Entry 3T35 (X-ray diffraction, 3.59 A resolution); this record covers chains A and B.

== Chain A (and B) ==
Molecule: Dynamin-related protein 1A, LINKER, Dynamin-related protein 1A
From: Arabidopsis thaliana
Notes: chain B of this document is another copy of the same molecule, construct and numbering; everything in this record applies to it too
UniProtKB: P42697 (DRP1A_ARATH); residue numbers follow UniProt; this construct covers 1-325, 579-606
Sequence (360 residues; each row starts with the number of its first residue; note: 246 numbers in that range are skipped by the numbering (no residue carries them; nothing is unmodelled there)):
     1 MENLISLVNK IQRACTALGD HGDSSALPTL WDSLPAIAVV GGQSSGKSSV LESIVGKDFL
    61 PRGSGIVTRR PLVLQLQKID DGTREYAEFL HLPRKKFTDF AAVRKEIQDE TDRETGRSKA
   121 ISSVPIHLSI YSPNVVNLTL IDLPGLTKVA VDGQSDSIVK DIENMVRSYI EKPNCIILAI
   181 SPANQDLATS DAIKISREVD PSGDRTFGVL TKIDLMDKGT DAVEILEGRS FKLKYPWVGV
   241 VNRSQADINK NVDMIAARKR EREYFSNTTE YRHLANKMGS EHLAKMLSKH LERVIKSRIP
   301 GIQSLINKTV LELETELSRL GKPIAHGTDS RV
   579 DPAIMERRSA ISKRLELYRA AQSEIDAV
Disordered / not traced: 1-2, 317-332, 579-581
Curated features (UniProtKB/Swiss-Prot):
  - region: Gly41 to Ser48 (G1 motif), Val67 to Arg69 (G2 motif), Asp142 to Gly145 (G3 motif), Thr211 to Asp214 (G4 motif), Val241 to Ser244 (G5 motif)
  - binding site (GTP): Ser44 to Ser49, Lys212 to Asp217, Asn242 to Gln245
  - modified residue: Met1 (N-acetylmethionine)
  - mutagenesis: Lys47 (K47A: Dominant-negative mutation leading to a prolonged residence time of clathrin at the plasma membrane and impaired endocytosis of membrane lipids ...)
Residues lining bound ligands: GDP (guanosine-5'-diphosphate): Gly41, Gly42, Gln43, Ser44, Ser45, Gly46, Lys47, Ser48, Ser49, Arg62, Gly63, Ser64, Gly65, Thr211, Lys212, Asp214, Leu215, Val240, Val241, Asn242, Arg243, Ser244, Gln245, Ile248
From the paper describing this entry:
  - mutagenesis - D186A: unchanged catalytic activity
  - mutagenesis - D217A: decreased catalytic activity

== Chain A / chain B interface ==
Pairs across the interface (51):
  Ser44(A) - Asp186(B)
  Ser64(A) - Asp186(B)
  Gly65(A) - Asp186(B)
  Leu146(A) - Thr189(B)
  Thr147(A) - Ala188(B)
  Lys148(A) - Lys148(B)
  Lys148(A) - Ala188(B)  hydrogen bond (backbone-backbone)
  Lys148(A) - Thr189(B)
  Lys148(A) - Ser190(B)
  Lys148(A) - Asp191(B)
  Lys148(A) - Lys194(B)
  Val149(A) - Leu187(B)
  Val149(A) - Ala188(B)  hydrophobic
  Val149(A) - Ser190(B)
  Val149(A) - Ile193(B)  hydrophobic
  Val149(A) - Lys194(B)
  Val149(A) - Arg197(B)
  Val149(A) - Phe231(B)  hydrophobic
  Val151(A) - Ala188(B)  hydrophobic
  Val151(A) - Phe231(B)  hydrophobic
  Asn184(A) - Lys212(B)  hydrogen bond (backbone-side chain)
  Gln185(A) - Gln185(B)
  Asp186(A) - Gln43(B)
  Asp186(A) - Ser44(B)
  Leu187(A) - Val149(B)
  Ala188(A) - Thr147(B)
  Ala188(A) - Lys148(B)  hydrogen bond (backbone-backbone)
  Ala188(A) - Val149(B)
  Thr189(A) - Lys148(B)
  Thr189(A) - Val149(B)
  Ser190(A) - Lys148(B)
  Asp191(A) - Lys148(B)  salt bridge
  Ile193(A) - Val149(B)  hydrophobic
  Lys194(A) - Lys148(B)
  Arg197(A) - Val149(B)
  Lys212(A) - Asn184(B)
  Leu215(A) - Asp217(B)
  Asp217(A) - Leu215(B)
  Asp217(A) - Ser244(B)
  Asp217(A) - Gln245(B)  hydrogen bond (side chain-backbone)
  Lys218(A) - Gln245(B)
  Lys218(A) - Ala246(B)  hydrogen bond (backbone-backbone)
  Gly219(A) - Asn249(B)
  Thr220(A) - Gln245(B)
  Ser230(A) - Asp152(B)
  Phe231(A) - Val151(B)  hydrophobic
  Ser244(A) - Asp217(B)  hydrogen bond
  Ser244(A) - Lys218(B)
  Gln245(A) - Asp217(B)  hydrogen bond (backbone-side chain)
  Gln245(A) - Gly219(B)
  Ala246(A) - Lys218(B)  hydrogen bond (backbone-backbone)
Interface residues without a listed pair, chain A (32 interface residues in all): Gln43, Ala150
Interface residues without a listed pair, chain B (31 interface residues in all): Leu146, Ala150, Thr220

== In short ==
Chain A and chain B form an interface of 32 and 31 residues respectively, with 8 hydrogen bonds and 1 salt
bridge. Polar contacts include Asp191(A)-Lys148(B), Asn184(A)-Lys212(B) and Asp217(A)-Gln245(B). Chain A binds
GDP. The paper reports that D217A of chain A reduces catalytic activity; D186A of chain A leaves catalytic
activity unchanged.
Chain A and chain B are both Dynamin-related protein 1A, LINKER, Dynamin-related protein 1A (Arabidopsis
thaliana); the structure, Arabidopsis thaliana dynamin-related protein 1A in postfission state, was determined
by X-ray diffraction (same publication as 3T34).
